Entry 4KMB (X-ray diffraction, 2.00 A resolution); this record covers chains 1 and 2 of the 3 polymer chains in the assembly.

# Chain 1 (and 2)
Protein: Mannose-binding protein-A
From: Rattus norvegicus
Notes: fragment: clostripain fragment; chain 2 of this document is another copy of the same molecule, construct and numbering; everything in this record applies to it too
Reference sequence: P19999 (MABA_RAT); residues 73-221 here correspond to UniProt positions 90-238 (UniProt number = residue number + 17)
Amino-acid sequence (149 residues; row label = number of the first residue in the row):
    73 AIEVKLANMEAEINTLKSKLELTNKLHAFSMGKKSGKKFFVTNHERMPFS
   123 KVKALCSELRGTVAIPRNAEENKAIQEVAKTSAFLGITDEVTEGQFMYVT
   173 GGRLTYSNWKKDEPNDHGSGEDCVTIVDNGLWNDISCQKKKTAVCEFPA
Disulfide bonds: Cys128-Cys217, Cys195-Cys209
Construct notes: engineered mutation Lys211 (Ala228 in P19999), Lys212 (Ser229 in P19999), Lys213 (His230 in P19999)
Ion coordination: Ca2+ site 1: Glu84, Glu165, Asp194; Ca2+ site 2: Asn86 (together with 4-O-sulfo-beta-D-galactopyranose) (shared with 1 residue of chain 3); Zn2+: His99 (shared with His99(2) of chain 2; 1 residue of chain 3); Ca2+ site 3: Asp161, Glu165, Asp188, Glu193, Asp194; Ca2+ site 4: Glu185, Asn187, Glu193, Asn205, Asp206 (together with alpha-L-fucopyranose)
Curated features (UniProtKB/Swiss-Prot):
  - region: Glu185 to Glu193 (Calcium-dependent carbohydrate binding)
  - binding site (Ca(2+)): Asp161, Glu165, Glu185, Asn187, Asp188, Glu193, Asp194, Asn205, Asp206

# How chain 1 and chain 2 interact
Pairs across the interface (41; chain 1 residue first):
  Ile74(1) with Ile74(2), hydrophobic; Glu75(2); Leu78(2), hydrophobic
  Lys77(1) with Leu78(2); Glu82(2)
  Leu78(1) with Leu78(2), hydrophobic
  Met81(1) with Leu78(2), hydrophobic; Met81(2); Glu82(2); Ile85(2), hydrophobic
  Glu84(1) with Lys89(2), salt bridge
  Ile85(1) with Ile85(2), hydrophobic
  Leu88(1) with Lys89(2)
  Lys91(1) with Leu92(2)
  Leu92(1) with Leu92(2)
  Leu94(1) with Glu130(2); Leu131(2), hydrophobic; Arg132(2)
  Thr95(1) with Leu92(2); Thr95(2); Asn96(2), hydrogen bond
  Lys97(1) with Glu130(2), salt bridge; Leu131(2)
  Leu98(1) with Leu131(2); Phe219(2), hydrophobic
  His99(1) with His99(2)
  Phe101(1) with Val113(2); Thr114(2); Asn115(2); Leu127(2), hydrophobic; Leu131(2), hydrophobic; Cys217(2), hydrophobic
  Ser102(1) with His99(2), hydrogen bond; Met103(2); Val113(2)
  Met103(1) with Met103(2), hydrophobic
  Gly104(1) with Asn115(2)
  Lys105(1) with Asn115(2), hydrogen bond (backbone-side chain)
  Lys106(1) with Asn115(2), hydrogen bond (side chain-backbone); Glu117(2)
  Ser107(1) with Glu117(2), hydrogen bond (backbone-side chain)
Interface residues without a listed pair, chain 2 (25 interface residues in all): Leu88, His116, Ala215

# In short
Chain 1 and chain 2 form an interface of 21 and 25 residues respectively, with 5 hydrogen bonds and 2 salt
bridges. Polar contacts include Glu84(1)-Lys89(2), Lys97(1)-Glu130(2) and Thr95(1)-Asn96(2). UniProt lists 9
Ca2+-binding residues on chain 1.
Both chains are Mannose-binding protein-A (Rattus norvegicus). Entry 4KMB (Complex of 4'-sulfo-lewis-X with a
selectin-like mutant of mannose-binding protein A) was determined by X-ray diffraction (same publication as
1KMB, 2KMB and 3KMB).
